1BRJ - chain A; structure by X-ray diffraction, 2.00 A resolution.

Chain A:
Name: Barnase
Source organism: Bacillus amyloliquefaciens
Notes: EC 3.1.27.-
UniProt: P00648 (RNBR_BACAM); residues 1-110 here correspond to UniProt positions 48-157 (UniProt number = residue number + 47)
Chain sequence (110 residues; row label = number of the first residue in the row):
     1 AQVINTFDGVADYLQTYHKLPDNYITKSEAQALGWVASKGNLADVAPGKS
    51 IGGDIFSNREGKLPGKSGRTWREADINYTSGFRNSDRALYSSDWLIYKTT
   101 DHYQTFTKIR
Unresolved in the structure: 1-2
Sequence notes: conflict Ala88 (Ile135 in P00648)
Curated features (UniProtKB/Swiss-Prot):
  - active site: Glu73 (Proton acceptor), His102 (Proton donor)

Overview:
UniProt lists active-site residues Glu73 and His102.
Chain A is Barnase (Bacillus amyloliquefaciens); the structure, Barnase mutant with ile 88 replaced by ala,
was determined by X-ray diffraction together with 1BRH, 1BRI and 1BRK from the same study.
